PDB entry 2P7Q | X-ray diffraction, 2.40 A resolution | chains A and B

[Chain A (and B)]
Protein: Glyoxalase family protein
Source organism: Listeria monocytogenes
Notes: chain B of this document is another copy of the same molecule, construct and numbering; everything in this record applies to it too
Reference sequence: Q71YW5 (Q71YW5_LISMF); numbering as in UniProt (aligned over 1-133)
Sequence (133 residues; each row starts with the number of its first residue):
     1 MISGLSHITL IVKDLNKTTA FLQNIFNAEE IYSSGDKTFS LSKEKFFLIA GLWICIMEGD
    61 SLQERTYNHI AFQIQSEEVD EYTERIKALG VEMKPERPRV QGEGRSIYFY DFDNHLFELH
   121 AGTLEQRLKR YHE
Disordered / not traced: 131-133 (chain B: 96-102, 130-133)
Differences from the reference sequence: engineered mutation Gln126 (Glu in Q71YW5)
Metal / ion sites: Mn2+ site 1: His7 (together with GG6) (shared with His69(B), Glu118(B) of chain B); Mn2+ site 2: His69, Tyr108, Glu118 (together with GG6) (shared with His7(B) of chain B)
Ligand contacts:
  - GG6 ([(1S,2S)-1,2-dihydroxypropyl]phosphonic acid), molecule 1: His7, Thr9, Glu44, Phe46, Cys55, Met57
  - GG6, molecule 2: Tyr67, His69, Arg97, Glu103, Ser106, Tyr108, Glu118, His120, Arg127
From the paper describing this entry:
  - Mn2+ coordination: His7, His69, Glu118
  - binding site for GG6: Thr9, Tyr67, Tyr108, Glu118
  - catalytic residues: Thr9 (proposed by the authors, not directly observed)
  - mutagenesis - E44D, E44T, E126Q: decreased catalytic activity
  - mutagenesis - E44A: abolished catalytic activity
  - catalytic residues: Glu44

[Chain A / chain B interface]
Residue-residue contacts (82):
  Met1(A) - Glu78(B)  hydrogen bond (backbone-side chain)
  Met1(A) - Tyr82(B)  hydrogen bond (backbone-side chain)
  Ile2(A) - Ala50(B)
  Ile2(A) - Phe72(B)  hydrophobic
  Ile2(A) - Gln73(B)
  Ile2(A) - Ile74(B)  hydrophobic
  Ile2(A) - Tyr82(B)
  Ser3(A) - Ala50(B)
  Ser3(A) - Gln73(B)  hydrogen bond (backbone-backbone)
  Ser3(A) - Gln75(B)
  Gly4(A) - Ala50(B)
  Gly4(A) - Phe72(B)
  Gly4(A) - Gln73(B)  hydrogen bond (backbone-backbone)
  Leu5(A) - Leu5(B)  hydrophobic
  Leu5(A) - Leu52(B)  hydrophobic
  Leu5(A) - Ile70(B)  hydrophobic
  Leu5(A) - Ala71(B)
  Ser6(A) - Ala71(B)  hydrogen bond (backbone-backbone)
  Ser6(A) - Phe72(B)
  Ser6(A) - Gln73(B)
  Ser6(A) - His120(B)
  His7(A) - His69(B)
  His7(A) - Ile70(B)
  His7(A) - Ala71(B)  hydrogen bond (backbone-backbone)
  His7(A) - Glu118(B)  salt bridge
  Ile8(A) - His69(B)
  Thr9(A) - Asn68(B)
  Thr9(A) - His69(B)  hydrogen bond (backbone-backbone)
  Leu10(A) - Asn68(B)
  Ile11(A) - Tyr67(B)
  Ile11(A) - Asn68(B)  hydrogen bond (backbone-side chain)
  Asn27(A) - Met1(B)
  Ile31(A) - Leu124(B)  hydrophobic
  Ile31(A) - Leu128(B)  hydrophobic
  Tyr32(A) - Leu128(B)  hydrophobic
  Leu48(A) - Leu124(B)  hydrophobic
  Ala50(A) - Ile2(B)
  Ala50(A) - Ser3(B)
  Ala50(A) - Gly4(B)
  Trp53(A) - Leu124(B)
  Gln63(A) - Asn68(B)  hydrogen bond
  Glu64(A) - Gln63(B)  hydrogen bond (side chain-backbone)
  Glu64(A) - Glu64(B)
  Thr66(A) - Leu62(B)
  Tyr67(A) - Ile11(B)  hydrophobic
  Tyr67(A) - Met57(B)  hydrophobic
  Asn68(A) - Thr9(B)
  Asn68(A) - Leu10(B)
  Asn68(A) - Ile11(B)  hydrogen bond (side chain-backbone)
  Asn68(A) - Leu62(B)
  Asn68(A) - His115(B)  hydrogen bond
  His69(A) - His7(B)
  His69(A) - Ile8(B)
  His69(A) - Thr9(B)  hydrogen bond (backbone-backbone)
  Ile70(A) - Leu5(B)  hydrophobic
  Ile70(A) - His7(B)
  Ala71(A) - Leu5(B)
  Ala71(A) - Ser6(B)  hydrogen bond (backbone-backbone)
  Ala71(A) - His7(B)  hydrogen bond (backbone-backbone)
  Phe72(A) - Ile2(B)  hydrophobic
  Phe72(A) - Gly4(B)
  Phe72(A) - Ser6(B)
  Gln73(A) - Ile2(B)
  Gln73(A) - Ser3(B)  hydrogen bond (backbone-backbone)
  Gln73(A) - Gly4(B)  hydrogen bond (backbone-backbone)
  Gln73(A) - Ser6(B)
  Ile74(A) - Ile2(B)  hydrophobic
  Gln75(A) - Ser3(B)  hydrogen bond
  Glu78(A) - Met1(B)  hydrogen bond (side chain-backbone)
  Tyr82(A) - Met1(B)
  Tyr82(A) - Ile2(B)  hydrogen bond (side chain-backbone)
  His115(A) - Asn68(B)  hydrogen bond
  Glu118(A) - His7(B)  salt bridge
  Leu119(A) - Ile2(B)  hydrophobic
  His120(A) - Ser6(B)
  Leu124(A) - Ile31(B)  hydrophobic
  Leu124(A) - Leu48(B)  hydrophobic
  Leu124(A) - Trp53(B)
  Arg127(A) - Tyr32(B)
  Arg127(A) - Phe46(B)
  Leu128(A) - Ile31(B)
  Leu128(A) - Tyr32(B)  hydrophobic
Interface residues without a listed pair, chain A (45 interface residues in all): Phe26, Phe46, Leu52, Met57, Ser61, Leu62, Thr123
Interface residues without a listed pair, chain B (44 interface residues in all): Phe26, Glu44, Thr66, Leu119, Thr123, Arg127

[Overview]
Chain A and chain B form an interface of 45 and 44 residues respectively, with 21 hydrogen bonds and 2 salt
bridges. Among the polar pairs are His7(A)-Glu118(B), Met1(A)-Glu78(B) and Met1(A)-Tyr82(B). Ligands of chain
A: compound GG6. The paper reports catalytic residues Thr9(A) and Glu44(A); E44D, E44T and E126Q of chain A
reduce catalytic activity.
Both chains are Glyoxalase family protein (Listeria monocytogenes). Entry 2P7Q (Crystal structure of E126Q
mutant of genomically encoded fosfomycin resistance protein, FosX, from Listeria monocytogenes complexed ...)
was determined by X-ray diffraction together with 2P7K, 2P7L, 2P7M, 2P7O and 2P7P from the same study.
